1WYU - chains A and D of the 4 polymer chains in the assembly; structure by X-ray diffraction, 2.10 A resolution.

Chain A:
Protein: glycine dehydrogenase (decarboxylating) subunit 1
From: Thermus thermophilus
Notes: EC 1.4.4.2
UniProt: Q5SKW8 (Q5SKW8_THET8); residue numbers follow UniProt; this construct covers 1-438
Sequence (438 residues; row label = number of the first residue in the row):
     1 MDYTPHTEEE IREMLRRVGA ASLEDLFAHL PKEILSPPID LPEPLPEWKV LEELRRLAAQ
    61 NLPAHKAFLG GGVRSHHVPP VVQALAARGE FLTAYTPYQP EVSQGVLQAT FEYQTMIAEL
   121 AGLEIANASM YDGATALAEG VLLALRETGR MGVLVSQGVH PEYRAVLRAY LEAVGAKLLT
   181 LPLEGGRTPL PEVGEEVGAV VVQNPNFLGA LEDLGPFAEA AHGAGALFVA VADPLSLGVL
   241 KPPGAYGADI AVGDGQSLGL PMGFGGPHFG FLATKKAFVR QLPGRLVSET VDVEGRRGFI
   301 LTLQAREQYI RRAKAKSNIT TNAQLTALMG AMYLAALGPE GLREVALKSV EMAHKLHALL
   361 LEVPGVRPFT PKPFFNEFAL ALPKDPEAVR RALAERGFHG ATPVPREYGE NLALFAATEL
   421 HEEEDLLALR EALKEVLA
Unresolved in the structure: 438

Chain D:
Protein: glycine dehydrogenase subunit 2 (P-protein)
From: Thermus thermophilus
Notes: EC 1.4.4.2
UniProt: Q5SKW7 (Q5SKW7_THET8); numbering as in UniProt (aligned over 1-474)
Sequence (474 residues; numbered 1 to 474; the number before each row is that of its first residue):
     1 MSFPLIFERS RKGRRGLKLV KAVPKAEDLI PKEHLREVPP RLPEVDELTL VRHYTGLSRR
    61 QVGVDTTFYP LGSCTMKYNP KLHEEAARLF ADLHPYQDPR TAQGALRLMW ELGEYLKALT
   121 GMDAITLEPA AGAHGELTGI LIIRAYHEDR GEGRTRRVVL VPDSAHGSNP ATASMAGYQV
   181 REIPSGPEGE VDLEALKREL GPHVAALMLT NPNTLGLFER RILEISRLCK EAGVQLYYDG
   241 ANLNAIMGWA RPGDMGFDVV HLNLHKTFTV PHGGGGPGSG PVGVKAHLAP YLPVPLVERG
   301 EEGFYLDFDR PKSIGRVRSF YGNFLALVRA WAYIRTLGLE GLKKAAALAV LNARYLKELL
   361 KEKGYRVPYD GPSMHEFVAQ PPEGFRALDL AKGLLELGFH PPTVYFPLIV KEALMVEPTE
   421 TEAKETLEAF AEAMGALLKK PKEWLENAPY STPVRRLDEL RANKHPKLTY FDEG
Unresolved in the structure: 1
Covalently attached groups: pyridoxal phosphate (PLP) linked to Lys266
Small-molecule neighbours: pyridoxal phosphate (PLP): Ser73, Ala131, Gly132, Ala133, Glu136, His166, Ser168, Thr210, Thr214, Asp239, Ala241, Asn263, His265
Swiss-Prot annotation at these positions:
  - modified residue: Lys266 (N6-(pyridoxal phosphate)lysine)

Interface between chain A and chain D:
Residue-residue contacts - 22 pairs, chain A then chain D:
  Met1(A) with Lys18(D); Lys21(D)
  Asp2(A) with Lys18(D), salt bridge
  Tyr3(A) with Glu47(D)
  Pro5(A) with Arg14(D), hydrogen bond (backbone-side chain); Asp46(D)
  Thr7(A) with Lys12(D); Gly13(D); Arg14(D)
  Glu10(A) with Arg14(D), salt bridge
  Pro44(A) with Lys21(D), hydrogen bond (backbone-side chain)
  Pro46(A) with Lys18(D); Leu19(D); Lys21(D)
  Glu47(A) with Leu17(D); Leu19(D)
  Trp48(A) with Leu19(D), hydrogen bond (side chain-backbone)
  Pro80(A) with Leu82(D), hydrophobic
  Val81(A) with Tyr78(D); Lys81(D)
  Ala84(A) with Lys81(D)
  Glu90(A) with Arg59(D), salt bridge
Interface residues without a listed pair, chain D (15 interface residues in all): Arg11, Glu85

Overview:
The interface between chain A and chain D involves 14 residues on one side and 15 on the other, with 3
hydrogen bonds and 3 salt bridges. Among the polar pairs are Asp2(A)-Lys18(D), Glu10(A)-Arg14(D) and
Glu90(A)-Arg59(D). Covalently linked pyridoxal phosphate: at Lys266(D).
Chain A is glycine dehydrogenase (decarboxylating) subunit 1 and chain D is glycine dehydrogenase subunit 2
(P-protein), both from Thermus thermophilus; the structure, Crystal structure of glycine decarboxylase
(P-protein) of the glycine cleavage system, in holo form, was determined by X-ray diffraction, deposited
together with 1WYT and 1WYV.
